Entry 6EEC (electron microscopy, 3.55 A resolution); this record covers chains D and P of the 10 polymer chains in the assembly.

== Chain D ==
Name: DNA-directed RNA polymerase subunit beta'
Source organism: Mycobacterium tuberculosis
Notes: EC 2.7.7.6
UniProtKB: A5U053 (RPOC_MYCTA); numbering as in UniProt (aligned over 1-1316)
Amino-acid sequence (1326 residues; row label = number of the first residue in the row; numbers below 1 keep their minus sign (Gly-1 is residue -1)):
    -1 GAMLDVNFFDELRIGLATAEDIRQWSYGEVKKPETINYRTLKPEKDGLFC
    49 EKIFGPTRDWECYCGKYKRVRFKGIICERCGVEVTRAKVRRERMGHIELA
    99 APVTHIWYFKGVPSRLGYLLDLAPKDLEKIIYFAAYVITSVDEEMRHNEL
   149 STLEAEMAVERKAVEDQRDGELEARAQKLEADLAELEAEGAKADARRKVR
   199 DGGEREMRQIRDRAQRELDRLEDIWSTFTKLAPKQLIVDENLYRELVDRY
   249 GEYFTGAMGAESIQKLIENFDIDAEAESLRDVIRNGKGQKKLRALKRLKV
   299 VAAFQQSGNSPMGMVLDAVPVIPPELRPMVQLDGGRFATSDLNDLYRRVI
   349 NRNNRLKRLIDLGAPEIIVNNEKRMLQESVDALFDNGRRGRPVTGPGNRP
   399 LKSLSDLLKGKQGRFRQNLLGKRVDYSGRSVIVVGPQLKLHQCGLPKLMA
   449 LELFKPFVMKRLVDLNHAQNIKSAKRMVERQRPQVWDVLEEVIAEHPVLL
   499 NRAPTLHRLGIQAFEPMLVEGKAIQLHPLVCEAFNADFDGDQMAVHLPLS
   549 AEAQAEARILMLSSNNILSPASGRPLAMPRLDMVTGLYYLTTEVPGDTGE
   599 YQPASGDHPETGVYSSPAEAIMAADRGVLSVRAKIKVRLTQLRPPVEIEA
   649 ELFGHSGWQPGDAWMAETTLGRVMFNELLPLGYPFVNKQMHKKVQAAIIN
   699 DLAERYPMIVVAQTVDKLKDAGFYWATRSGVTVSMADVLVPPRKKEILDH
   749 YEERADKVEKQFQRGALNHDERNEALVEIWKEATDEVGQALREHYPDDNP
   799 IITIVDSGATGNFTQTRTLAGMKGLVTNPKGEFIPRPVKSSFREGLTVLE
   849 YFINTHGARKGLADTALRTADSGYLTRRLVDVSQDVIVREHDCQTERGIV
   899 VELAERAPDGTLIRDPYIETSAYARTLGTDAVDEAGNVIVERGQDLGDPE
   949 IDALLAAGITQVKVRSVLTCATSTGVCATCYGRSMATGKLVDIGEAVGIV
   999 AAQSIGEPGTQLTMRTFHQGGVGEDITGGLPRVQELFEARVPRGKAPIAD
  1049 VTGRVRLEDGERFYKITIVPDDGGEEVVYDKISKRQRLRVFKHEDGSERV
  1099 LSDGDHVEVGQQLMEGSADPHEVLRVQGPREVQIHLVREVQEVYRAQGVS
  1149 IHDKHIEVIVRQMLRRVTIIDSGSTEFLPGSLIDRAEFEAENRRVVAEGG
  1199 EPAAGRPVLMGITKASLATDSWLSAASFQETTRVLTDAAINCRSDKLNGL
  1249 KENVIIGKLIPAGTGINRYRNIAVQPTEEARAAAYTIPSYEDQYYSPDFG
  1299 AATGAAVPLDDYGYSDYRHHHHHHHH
Unresolved in the structure: 1013-1024, 1091-1096, 1283-1324
Construct notes: expression tag (-1 to 0, 1317-1324)
Bound ions: Zn2+ site 1: Cys60, Tyr61, Cys62, Cys78; Mg2+: Asp535, Asp537, Asp539; Zn2+ site 2: Cys891, Cys968, Cys975, Cys978
Ligand contacts: Corallopyronin A (C0L; methyl [(1E,5R)-5-{(3E)-3-[(2E,4E,8R,9E,12E)-1,8-dihydroxy-2,5,9-trimethyltetradeca-2,4,9,12-tetraen-1-ylidene]-2,4-dioxo-3,4-d ihydro-2H-pyran-6-yl}hex-1-en-1-yl]carbamate): Leu406, Lys407, Gly408, Lys409, Leu417, Leu418, Gly419, Lys420, Val878, Gln882, Ile997, Trp1220, Leu1221, Ala1224, Ser1225, Thr1229, Leu1233, Leu1248, Lys1249, Val1252, Ile1253
Swiss-Prot annotation at these positions:
  - binding site (Zn(2+)): Cys60, Cys62, Cys75, Cys78, Cys891, Cys968, Cys975, Cys978
  - binding site (Mg(2+)): Asp535, Asp537, Asp539

== Chain P ==
Molecule: 90-nt DNA strand
Sequence (90 nucleotides; numbered 65 to 154; the number before each row is that of its first residue):
    65 CGTGCTTGTTTCCGCCCGCTTCGGGGCAACCCTGCCAGTCTAATACAAAT
   115 CCGGCAATGGAGTCAAGACCAGGTTCGGTCATCCATAGCC
Unresolved in the structure: 65-76, 100-101, 142-154

== How chain D and chain P interact ==
Residue-residue contacts - 8 pairs, chain D then chain P:
  Lys108(D) - DA92(P)  salt bridge to the phosphate
  Lys123(D) - DC91(P)  salt bridge to the phosphate
  Lys285(D) - DC83(P)  phosphate contact
  Arg386(D) - DA93(P)  salt bridge to the phosphate
  Gly395(D) - DC99(P)  sugar contact
  Asn396(D) - DG98(P)  hydrogen bond to the base
  Gly411(D) - DC94(P)  phosphate contact
  Arg412(D) - DC94(P)  phosphate contact
Interface residues without a listed pair, chain D (9 interface residues in all): Val110

== In short ==
9 residues of chain D and 7 residues of chain P are in contact; the contacts include 1 hydrogen bond and 3
salt bridges. Among the polar pairs are Asn396(D)-DG98(P), Lys108(D)-DA92(P) and Lys123(D)-DC91(P). Bound to
chain D: Corallopyronin A.
Chain D is DNA-directed RNA polymerase subunit beta' (Mycobacterium tuberculosis) and chain P is a 90-nt DNA
strand; the structure, Mycobacterium tuberculosis RNAP promoter unwinding intermediate complex with RbpA/CarD
and AP3 promoter captured by Corallopyronin, was determined by electron microscopy, deposited together with
6EDT, 6EE8 and 6M7J.
